Entry 5EZN (X-ray diffraction, 2.51 A resolution); this record covers chains A and E.

== Chain A ==
Protein: Cysteine-rich protective antigen
Source organism: Plasmodium falciparum (isolate 3D7)
Reference sequence: Q8IFM8 (Q8IFM8_PLAF7); residue numbers follow UniProt; this construct covers 32-185
Amino-acid sequence (157 residues; row label = number of the first residue in the row):
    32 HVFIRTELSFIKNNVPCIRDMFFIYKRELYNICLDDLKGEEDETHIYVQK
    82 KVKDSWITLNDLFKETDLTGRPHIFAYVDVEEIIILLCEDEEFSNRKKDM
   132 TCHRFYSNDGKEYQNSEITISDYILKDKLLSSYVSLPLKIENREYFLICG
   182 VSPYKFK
Disordered / not traced: 68-72, 124-127
Cystine bridges: C48-C64, C119-C133
Differences from the reference sequence: engineered mutation Q145 (Asn in Q8IFM8); expression tag (186-188)
Reported in the primary citation:
  - mutagenesis - D66K: unchanged binding to mAb SB1.6

== Chain E ==
Protein: Cysteine-rich protective antigen
Source organism: Plasmodium falciparum (isolate 3D7)
Reference sequence: Q8IFM8 (Q8IFM8_PLAF7); residues 189-362 here = UniProt positions 189-362
Amino-acid sequence (176 residues; each row starts with the number of its first residue):
   189 DDNKKDDILCMASHDKGETWGTKIVIKYDNYKLGVQYFFLRPYISKNDLS
   239 FHFYVGDNINNVKNVNFIECTHEKDLEFVCSNRDFLKDNKVLQDVSTLND
   289 EYIVSYGNDNNFAECYIFFNNENSILIKPEKYGQTTAGCYGGTFVKIDEQ
   339 RTLFIYSSSQGIYNIHTIYYANYEEF
Disordered / not traced: 189-192, 363-364
Cystine bridges: C258-C268, C303-C327
Differences from the reference sequence: engineered mutation Q322 (Asn in Q8IFM8), Q338 (Asn in Q8IFM8); expression tag (363-364)

== How chain A and chain E interact ==
Residue-residue contacts (111):
  H32(A) with A359(E); N360(E), hydrogen bond; Y361(E), hydrogen bond (backbone-backbone)
  V33(A) with A359(E)
  F34(A) with Y357(E); Y358(E); A359(E), hydrogen bond (backbone-backbone)
  I35(A) with I313(E), hydrophobic; Y357(E); Y358(E), hydrophobic
  R36(A) with R339(E); T355(E); I356(E); Y357(E), hydrogen bond (backbone-backbone)
  T37(A) with T355(E)
  E38(A) with I353(E); H354(E); T355(E), hydrogen bond (backbone-backbone)
  L39(A) with I353(E); H354(E)
  S40(A) with Y351(E); N352(E); I353(E), hydrogen bond (backbone-backbone); T355(E)
  F41(A) with Y351(E); N352(E)
  I42(A) with G349(E); I350(E); Y351(E), hydrogen bond (backbone-backbone); I353(E), hydrophobic
  K43(A) with G349(E)
  N44(A) with G349(E), hydrogen bond (backbone-backbone); Y351(E), hydrogen bond
  C48(A) with Y351(E)
  D51(A) with Y351(E), hydrogen bond
  F53(A) with V333(E), hydrophobic; I343(E), hydrophobic; Y351(E), hydrophobic
  I55(A) with V333(E), hydrophobic; K334(E)
  R58(A) with I335(E); D336(E), salt bridge
  W87(A) with Y351(E)
  Y108(A) with W208(E)
  E113(A) with K204(E), salt bridge
  I115(A) with K204(E)
  L117(A) with W208(E), hydrophobic
  M131(A) with M199(E), hydrophobic
  R135(A) with K204(E), hydrogen bond (side chain-backbone)
  I149(A) with G205(E); E206(E)
  I151(A) with M199(E), hydrophobic; W208(E)
  I155(A) with L197(E), hydrophobic; M199(E), hydrophobic; T210(E); K211(E)
  L156(A) with L197(E); M199(E), hydrophobic
  K159(A) with D194(E), hydrogen bond (side chain-backbone); D195(E); L197(E)
  L160(A) with Q224(E)
  S162(A) with F227(E); L228(E), hydrogen bond (side chain-backbone)
  Y164(A) with R229(E); P230(E)
  S166(A) with I232(E)
  L167(A) with I232(E)
  P168(A) with I232(E)
  L169(A) with I232(E), hydrophobic; N235(E); F266(E), hydrophobic
  I171(A) with I212(E), hydrophobic; H260(E); D263(E); F266(E), hydrophobic
  E172(A) with D263(E)
  E175(A) with S201(E); H202(E)
  Y176(A) with S201(E); H202(E); T210(E)
  F177(A) with A200(E); S201(E), hydrogen bond (backbone-backbone); W208(E)
  L178(A) with M199(E); A200(E), hydrophobic; W208(E); I212(E), hydrophobic
  I179(A) with C198(E); M199(E), hydrogen bond (backbone-backbone); W208(E)
  C180(A) with L197(E); C198(E), disulfide; L228(E), hydrophobic
  G181(A) with D195(E); I196(E); L197(E), hydrogen bond (backbone-backbone)
  V182(A) with D195(E); Q224(E); Y225(E); L228(E), hydrophobic
  S183(A) with D195(E), hydrogen bond (side chain-backbone); Q224(E), hydrogen bond (backbone-side chain)
  P184(A) with Q224(E)
  Y185(A) with D195(E), hydrogen bond; G222(E); V223(E); Q224(E), hydrogen bond (backbone-side chain)
  K186(A) with Q224(E), hydrogen bond (backbone-side chain)
Other interface residues (no listed pair), chain A (59 interface residues in all): V46, F54, L60, N62, D110, Y154, K170, R174
Other interface residues (no listed pair), chain E (58 interface residues in all): G209, K234, D236, L237, F239, L264, F307, N311, L341
Disulfides between the chains: C180(A)-C198(E)

== Overview ==
Chain A and chain E form an interface of 59 and 58 residues respectively, with 1 disulfide bond, 21 hydrogen
bonds and 2 salt bridges. Polar pairs include R58(A)-D336(E), E113(A)-K204(E) and H32(A)-N360(E). The paper
reports that D66K of chain A leaves binding to mAb SB1.6 unchanged.
Chain A is Cysteine-rich protective antigen and chain E is Cysteine-rich protective antigen, both from
Plasmodium falciparum (isolate 3D7); the structure, Crystal Structure of PfCyRPA, was determined by X-ray
diffraction together with 5EZI, 5EZJ, 5EZL and 5EZO from the same study.
